PDB entry 4NIQ | X-ray diffraction, 2.30 A resolution | chains A and C

== Chain A ==
Name: Vacuolar protein sorting-associated protein 4
Organism: Saccharomyces cerevisiae
Notes: fragment: MIT domain:
UniProtKB: P52917 (VPS4_YEAST); residue numbers follow UniProt; this construct covers 1-82
Amino-acid sequence (83 residues; row label = number of the first residue in the row; numbering starts at 0):
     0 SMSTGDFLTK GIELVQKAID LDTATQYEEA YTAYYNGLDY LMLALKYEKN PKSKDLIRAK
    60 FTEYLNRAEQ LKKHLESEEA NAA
Disordered / not traced: 0
Differences from the reference sequence: expression tag (0)
Curated features (UniProtKB/Swiss-Prot):
  - mutagenesis: L64 (L64D: Inhibits membrane protein sorting to the vacuole)
From the paper describing this entry:
  - mutagenesis - L64D: unchanged binding to VPS4-associated protein 1 (chain C)

== Chain C ==
Name: VPS4-associated protein 1
Organism: Saccharomyces cerevisiae
Notes: fragment: mim2:
UniProtKB: P40080 (VFA1_YEAST); residue numbers follow UniProt; this construct covers 182-203
Amino-acid sequence (23 residues; each row starts with the number of its first residue):
   181 SENYSNTDPE ELLRKHVFPS VPK
Disordered / not traced: 181
Differences from the reference sequence: expression tag (181)
From the paper describing this entry:
  - mutagenesis - F198D, V201D: abolished catalytic activity (ATPase activity of Vps4)

== Chain A / chain C interface ==
Residue-residue contacts (38; chain A residue first):
  M1(A) - N183(C)
  T3(A) - S185(C)
  G4(A) - H196(C)  hydrogen bond (backbone-side chain)
  L7(A) - L192(C)  hydrophobic
  L7(A) - H196(C)
  L7(A) - F198(C)  hydrophobic
  T8(A) - H196(C)  hydrogen bond
  I11(A) - H196(C)
  Q15(A) - P199(C)
  I18(A) - P199(C)  hydrophobic
  I18(A) - S200(C)
  D21(A) - P202(C)
  T22(A) - P202(C)
  Y33(A) - P202(C)
  Y46(A) - Y184(C)
  Y46(A) - S185(C)  hydrogen bond (backbone-backbone)
  E47(A) - S185(C)
  E47(A) - N186(C)
  E47(A) - T187(C)  hydrogen bond
  K48(A) - Y184(C)
  K48(A) - S185(C)  hydrogen bond (backbone-backbone)
  K48(A) - N186(C)
  N49(A) - T187(C)  hydrogen bond (side chain-backbone)
  N49(A) - P189(C)
  K51(A) - P189(C)
  S52(A) - T187(C)  hydrogen bond (side chain-backbone)
  S52(A) - D188(C)
  S52(A) - P189(C)
  L55(A) - P189(C)  hydrophobic
  L55(A) - L193(C)  hydrophobic
  K59(A) - F198(C)
  E62(A) - S200(C)
  E62(A) - V201(C)  hydrogen bond (side chain-backbone)
  Y63(A) - F198(C)
  Y63(A) - P199(C)  hydrogen bond (side chain-backbone)
  Y63(A) - V201(C)  hydrophobic
  R66(A) - V201(C)
  R66(A) - P202(C)
Other interface residues (no listed pair), chain A (25 interface residues in all): S2, V14, I56
Other interface residues (no listed pair), chain C (17 interface residues in all): V197, K203
Interface features reported in the paper:
  - specific contacts: G4(A)-H196(C) (backbone contact), L7(A)-L192(C), L7(A)-H196(C), L7(A)-F198(C), I11(A)-F198(C), I11(A)-P199(C), V14(A)-P199(C), I18(A)-P199(C), I18(A)-V201(C), I18(A)-P202(C), Y46(A)-S185(C), E47(A)-T187(C) (hydrogen bond), K48(A)-S185(C), N49(A)-T187(C) (hydrogen bond), N49(A)-D188(C), K51(A)-P189(C), S52(A)-T187(C), L55(A)-P189(C), L55(A)-L192(C), I56(A)-L192(C), I56(A)-F198(C), K59(A)-F198(C), E62(A)-V201(C), Y63(A)-P199(C), Y63(A)-F198(C), Y63(A)-V201(C), R66(A)-V201(C), R66(A)-P202(C)
  - interface residues, chain A: L7(A), I11(A), V14(A), I18(A), Y46(A), L55(A), I56(A), K59(A), Y63(A), R66(A)
  - hot spots on chain A (mutagenesis) - I18D: abolished binding to VPS4-associated protein 1 (chain C)
  - interface residues, chain C: S185(C), P189(C), L192(C), L193(C), H196(C), F198(C), P199(C), V201(C), P202(C)
  - hot spots on chain C (mutagenesis) - F198D, V201D: abolished binding to Vacuolar protein sorting-associated protein 4 (chain A)

== In short ==
The interface between chain A and chain C involves 25 residues on one side and 17 on the other; the contacts
include 9 hydrogen bonds. Polar pairs include G4(A)-H196(C), T8(A)-H196(C) and E47(A)-T187(C). The paper
describes a backbone contact between G4(A) and H196(C); contacts between L7(A) and L192(C), L7(A) and H196(C)
and L7(A) and F198(C) among others; hydrogen bonds between E47(A) and T187(C) and N49(A) and T187(C). The
paper reports that F198D and V201D of chain C abolish catalytic activity (ATPase activity of Vps4); interface
residues L7(A), I11(A) and S185(C) among others; 4 substitutions were tested in all.
Chain A is Vacuolar protein sorting-associated protein 4 and chain C is VPS4-associated protein 1, both from
Saccharomyces cerevisiae; the structure, Crystal Structure of Vps4 MIT-Vfa1 MIM2, was determined by X-ray
diffraction.
